Entry 1C9B (X-ray diffraction, 2.65 A resolution); this record covers chains A and B of the 4 polymer chains in the assembly.

== Chain A ==
Name: General transcription factor iib
Source organism: Homo sapiens
Notes: fragment: c-terminal core domain
Reference sequence: Q00403 (TF2B_HUMAN); residues 110-316 here = UniProt positions 110-316
Sequence (207 residues; each row starts with the number of its first residue):
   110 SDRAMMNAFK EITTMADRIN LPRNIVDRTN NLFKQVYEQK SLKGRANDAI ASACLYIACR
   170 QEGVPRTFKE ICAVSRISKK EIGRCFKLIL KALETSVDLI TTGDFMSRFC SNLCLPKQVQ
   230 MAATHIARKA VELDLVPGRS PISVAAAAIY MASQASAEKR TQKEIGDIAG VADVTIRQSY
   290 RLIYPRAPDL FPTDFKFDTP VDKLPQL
Curated features (UniProtKB/Swiss-Prot):
  - region (Core promoter DNA-binding): Lys-189 to Arg-193, Ser-249 to Ser-252, Val-283 to Arg-286
  - binding site (DNA): Lys-152, Arg-154, Lys-189, Lys-196, Arg-248, Lys-272, Ala-281, Thr-284, Arg-286, Arg-290
  - modified residue: Lys-238 (N6-acetyllysine)
  - natural variant: Arg-132 (R132Q: In a colorectal cancer sample)
  - mutagenesis: Gly-153 (G153Q: Decreases BREd-dependent pre-initiation complex formation), Arg-185 (R185E: Reduces interaction with SSU72; when associated with E-193 or E-200. Inhibits interaction with VP16; when associated with E-193 ...), Lys-189 (K189E: Inhibits interaction with SSU72; when associated with E-193. Reduces interaction with SSU72; when associated with E-200. Inhibits interaction with VP16; when associated with E-200 ...), Arg-193 (R193E: Inhibits interaction with SSU72; when associated with E-185 or E-189. Inhibits interaction with VP16; when associated with E-185 ...), Lys-196 (K196L: Reduces interaction with VP16; when associated with L-200), Lys-200 to Leu-208 (Reduces the formation of the TATA box-bound TBP ternary complex), Lys-200 (K200E: Reduces interaction with SSU72; when associated with E-185 or E-189. Inhibits interaction with VP16; when associated with E-189 ...), Leu-208 (L208LGSGS: Does not inhibit the formation of the TATA box-bound TBP ternary complex), Lys-238 (K238A: Abolishes autoacetylation, represses transcription activity, does not inhibit its association with chromatin to promoter-specific regions and decreases the association of GTF2F1 with chromatin ...), Gly-247 (G247V: Inhibits interaction with TBP), Val-283 (V283A: Reduces DNA-binding), Arg-286 (R286A: Reduces DNA-binding; R286E: Inhibits interaction with RNA polymerase II; when associated with E-290 and E-295), 2 further mutagenesis entries in UniProt
From the paper describing this entry:
  - binding site for Admlp tata-box DNA containing iib recognition element: Lys-189, Arg-193, Arg-290
  - binding site for Admlp tata-box DNA containing iib recognition element: Val-283
  - specificity-determining residues: Val-283 (citing earlier work)
  - binding site for Admlp tata-box DNA containing iib recognition element: Gln-271, Arg-286
  - contacts within the chain: Tyr-259/Gln-271 (hydrogen bond), Gln-271/Arg-286
  - binding site for Admlp tata-box DNA containing iib recognition element: Gly-153, Arg-154, Ala-155, Asn-156

== Chain B ==
Name: Tata box binding protein
Source organism: Homo sapiens
Notes: fragment: c-terminal core domain
Reference sequence: P20226 (TBP_HUMAN); residue numbers follow UniProt; this construct covers 158-337
Sequence (180 residues; row label = number of the first residue in the row):
   158 GSGIVPQLQN IVSTVNLGCK LDLKTIALRA RNAEYNPKRF AAVIMRIREP RTTALIFSSG
   218 KMVCTGAKSE EQSRLAARKY ARVVQKLGFP AKFLDFKIQN MVGSCDVKFP IRLEGLVLTH
   278 QQFSSYEPEL FPGLIYRMIK PRIVLLIFVS GKVVLTGAKV RAEIYEAFEN IYPILKGFRK
Sequence notes: conflict Gly-158 (Ser in P20226)
Curated features (UniProtKB/Swiss-Prot):
  - binding site (DNA): Asn-167, Arg-203, Lys-218, Asn-257, Arg-294

== How chain A and chain B interact ==
Contacting residue pairs - 18 pairs, chain A then chain B:
  Tyr-165(A) with Glu-286(B), hydrogen bond
  Arg-169(A) with Glu-284(B), salt bridge
  Thr-176(A) with Glu-286(B)
  Phe-177(A) with Glu-286(B), hydrogen bond (backbone-side chain); Leu-287(B), hydrophobic
  Lys-188(A) with Glu-286(B), hydrogen bond (side chain-backbone)
  Phe-195(A) with Glu-284(B)
  Lys-196(A) with Ser-282(B); Ile-292(B)
  Lys-200(A) with Gln-279(B), hydrogen bond (side chain-backbone)
  Ser-205(A) with Gln-278(B), hydrogen bond
  Leu-208(A) with Glu-271(B); Tyr-283(B); Pro-285(B)
  Asp-243(A) with Lys-337(B), salt bridge
  Ser-249(A) with Pro-285(B)
  Pro-250(A) with Pro-285(B)
  Ile-251(A) with Glu-286(B)
Other interface residues (no listed pair), chain A (19 interface residues in all): Gly-192, Val-206, Ile-209, Pro-246, Gly-247
Other interface residues (no listed pair), chain B (13 interface residues in all): Val-274, Val-306

== Overview ==
Chain A and chain B form an interface of 19 and 13 residues respectively, with 5 hydrogen bonds and 2 salt
bridges. Polar contacts include Arg-169(A)/Glu-284(B), Asp-243(A)/Lys-337(B) and Tyr-165(A)/Glu-286(B). From
the paper: a binding site for Admlp tata-box DNA containing iib recognition element at Lys-189(A), Arg-193(A)
and Arg-290(A) among others; the specificity determinant Val-283(A).
Chain A is General transcription factor iib and chain B is Tata box binding protein, both from Homo sapiens;
the structure, Crystal structure of a human tbp core domain-human tfiib core domain complex bound to an
extended ..., was determined by X-ray diffraction.
